6VVX - chains D and J of the 10 polymer chains in the assembly; structure by electron microscopy, 3.39 A resolution.

== Chain D ==
Name: DNA-directed RNA polymerase subunit beta'
From: Mycobacterium tuberculosis
Notes: EC 2.7.7.6
UniProtKB: A5U053 (RPOC_MYCTA); numbering as in UniProt (aligned over 1-1316)
Chain sequence (1326 residues; numbered -1 to 1324; the number before each row is that of its first residue; numbers below 1 keep their minus sign (Gly-1 is residue -1)):
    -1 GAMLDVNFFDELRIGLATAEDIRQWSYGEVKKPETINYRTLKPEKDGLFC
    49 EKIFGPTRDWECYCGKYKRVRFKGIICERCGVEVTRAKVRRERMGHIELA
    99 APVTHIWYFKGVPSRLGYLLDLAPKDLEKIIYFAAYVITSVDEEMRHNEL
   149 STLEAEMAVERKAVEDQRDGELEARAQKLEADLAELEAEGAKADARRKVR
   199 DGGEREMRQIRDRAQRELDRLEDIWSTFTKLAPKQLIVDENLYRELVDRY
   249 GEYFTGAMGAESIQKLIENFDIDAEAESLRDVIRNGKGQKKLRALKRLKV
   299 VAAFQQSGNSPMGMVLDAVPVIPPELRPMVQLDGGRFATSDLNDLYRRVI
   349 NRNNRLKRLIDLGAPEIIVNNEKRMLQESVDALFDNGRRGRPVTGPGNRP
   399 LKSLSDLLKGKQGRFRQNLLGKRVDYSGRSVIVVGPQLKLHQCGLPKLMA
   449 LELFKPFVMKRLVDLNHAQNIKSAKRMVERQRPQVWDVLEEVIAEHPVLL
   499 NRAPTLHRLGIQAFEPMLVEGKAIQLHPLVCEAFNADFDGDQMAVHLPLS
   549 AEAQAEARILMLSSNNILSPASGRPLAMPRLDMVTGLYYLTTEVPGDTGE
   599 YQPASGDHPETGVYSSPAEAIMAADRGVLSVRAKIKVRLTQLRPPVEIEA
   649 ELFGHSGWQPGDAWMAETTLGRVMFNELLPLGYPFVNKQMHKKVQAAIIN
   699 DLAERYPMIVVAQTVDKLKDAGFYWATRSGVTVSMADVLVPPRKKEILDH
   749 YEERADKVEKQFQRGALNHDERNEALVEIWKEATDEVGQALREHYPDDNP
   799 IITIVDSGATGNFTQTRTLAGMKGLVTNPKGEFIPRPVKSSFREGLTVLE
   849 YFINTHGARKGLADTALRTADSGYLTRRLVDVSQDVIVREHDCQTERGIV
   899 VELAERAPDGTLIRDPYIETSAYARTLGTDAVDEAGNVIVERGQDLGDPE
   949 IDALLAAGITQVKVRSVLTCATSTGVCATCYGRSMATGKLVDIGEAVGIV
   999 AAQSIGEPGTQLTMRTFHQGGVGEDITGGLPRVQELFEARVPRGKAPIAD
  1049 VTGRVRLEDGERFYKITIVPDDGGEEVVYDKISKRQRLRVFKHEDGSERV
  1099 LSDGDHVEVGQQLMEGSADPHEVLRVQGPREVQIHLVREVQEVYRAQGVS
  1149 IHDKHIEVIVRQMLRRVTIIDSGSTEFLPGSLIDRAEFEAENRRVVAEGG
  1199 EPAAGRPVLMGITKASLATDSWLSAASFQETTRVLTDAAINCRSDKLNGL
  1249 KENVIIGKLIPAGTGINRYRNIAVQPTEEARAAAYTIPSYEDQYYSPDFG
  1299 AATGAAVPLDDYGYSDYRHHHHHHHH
Disordered / not traced: 1013-1024, 1091-1096, 1283-1324
Construct notes: expression tag (-1 to 0, 1317-1324)
Bound ions: Zn2+ site 1: Cys60, Tyr61, Cys62, Cys78; Mg2+: Asp535, Asp537, Asp539; Zn2+ site 2: Cys891, Cys968, Cys975, Cys978
Swiss-Prot annotation at these positions:
  - binding site (Zn(2+)): Cys60, Cys62, Cys75, Cys78, Cys891, Cys968, Cys975, Cys978
  - binding site (Mg(2+)): Asp535, Asp537, Asp539

== Chain J ==
Name: RNA polymerase-binding protein RbpA
From: Mycobacterium tuberculosis
UniProtKB: P9WHJ4 (RBPA_MYCTO); numbering as in UniProt (aligned over 1-111)
Chain sequence (111 residues; numbered 1 to 111; the number before each row is that of its first residue):
     1 MADRVLRGSRLGAVSYETDRNHDLAPRQIARYRTDNGEEFEVPFADDAEI
    51 PGTWLCRNGMEGTLIEGDLPEPKKVKPPRTHWDMLLERRSIEELEELLKE
   101 RLELIRSRRRG
Disordered / not traced: 1-3

== Interface between chain D and chain J ==
Pairs across the interface (46; chain D residue first):
  Gln22(D) - Arg57(J)  hydrogen bond (backbone-side chain)
  Ser24(D) - Arg57(J)  hydrogen bond (backbone-side chain)
  Tyr25(D) - Arg57(J)
  Gly26(D) - Arg57(J)
  Glu27(D) - Gly59(J)
  Lys29(D) - Gly59(J)  hydrogen bond (side chain-backbone)
  Leu39(D) - Leu11(J)
  Lys50(D) - Leu55(J)
  Thr55(D) - Leu11(J)
  Thr55(D) - Gly12(J)
  Arg56(D) - Ala13(J)
  Asp57(D) - Ala13(J)  hydrogen bond (backbone-backbone)
  Asp57(D) - Val14(J)
  Asp57(D) - Ser15(J)  hydrogen bond (side chain-backbone)
  Tyr65(D) - Ala45(J)
  Val68(D) - Glu17(J)
  Val68(D) - Leu24(J)
  Arg69(D) - Leu24(J)
  Arg69(D) - Ala25(J)  hydrogen bond (backbone-backbone)
  Phe70(D) - Ala25(J)  hydrophobic
  Lys71(D) - Asp19(J)  salt bridge
  Lys71(D) - Arg20(J)  hydrogen bond (side chain-backbone)
  Lys71(D) - Arg27(J)  hydrogen bond (backbone-side chain)
  Gly72(D) - Arg27(J)
  Ile73(D) - Arg27(J)
  Ile73(D) - Pro43(J)
  Ile73(D) - Ala45(J)  hydrophobic
  Ile74(D) - Val42(J)  hydrophobic
  Ile74(D) - Pro43(J)  hydrogen bond (backbone-backbone)
  Ile74(D) - Phe44(J)
  Cys75(D) - Trp54(J)
  Glu76(D) - Ala48(J)
  Glu76(D) - Glu49(J)
  Glu76(D) - Trp54(J)
  Gly79(D) - Trp54(J)
  Arg84(D) - Asp19(J)  salt bridge
  His94(D) - Asn58(J)
  Glu323(D) - Arg10(J)  salt bridge
  Val328(D) - Ser9(J)
  Val328(D) - Arg10(J)
  Gln329(D) - Gly8(J)
  Gln329(D) - Ser9(J)  hydrogen bond (backbone-backbone)
  Gln329(D) - Leu11(J)
  Leu330(D) - Leu6(J)  hydrophobic
  Leu330(D) - Arg7(J)
  Asp331(D) - Arg7(J)
Other interface residues (no listed pair), chain D (34 interface residues in all): Ile34, Trp58, Arg67, Arg89, Pro326
Other interface residues (no listed pair), chain J (29 interface residues in all): Thr18, Pro51

== Overview ==
Chain D and chain J form an interface of 34 and 29 residues respectively; the contacts include 10 hydrogen
bonds and 3 salt bridges. Among the polar pairs are Lys71(D)-Asp19(J), Arg84(D)-Asp19(J) and
Glu323(D)-Arg10(J). UniProt lists 8 Zn2+-binding residues and 3 Mg2+-binding residues on chain D.
Here chain D is DNA-directed RNA polymerase subunit beta' and chain J is RNA polymerase-binding protein RbpA,
both from Mycobacterium tuberculosis. Entry 6VVX (Mycobacterium tuberculosis WT RNAP transcription initiation
intermediate structure with Sorangicin) was determined by electron microscopy together with 6VVS, 6VVT, 6VVV,
6VVY, 6VVZ and 6VW0 from the same study.
